Entry 5ACO (electron microscopy, 4.36 A resolution (low resolution: residue-level contacts below are approximate; hydrogen-bond / salt-bridge calls are withheld)); this record covers chains G and J of the 12 polymer chains in the assembly.

# Chain G
Molecule: PGT128 fab
Source organism: Homo sapiens
Notes: fragment: heavy chain of fab variable region; antibody fragment or engineered binder
Sequence (239 residues; numbered 1 to 217 plus 22 insertion-coded residues; the number before each row is that of its first residue; a row labelled like 35A-35B holds insertion residues (35A, then the next letters in order)):
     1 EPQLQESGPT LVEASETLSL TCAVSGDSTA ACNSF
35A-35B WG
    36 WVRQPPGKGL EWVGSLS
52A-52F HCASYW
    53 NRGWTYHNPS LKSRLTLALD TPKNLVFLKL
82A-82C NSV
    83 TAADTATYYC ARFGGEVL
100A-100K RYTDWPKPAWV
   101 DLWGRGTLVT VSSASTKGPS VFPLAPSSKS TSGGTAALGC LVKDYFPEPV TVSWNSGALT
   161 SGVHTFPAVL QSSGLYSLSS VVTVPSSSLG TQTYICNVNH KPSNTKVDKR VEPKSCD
Unresolved in the structure: 1, 112-217
Disulfides: Cys22-Cys92, Cys32-Cys52B

# Chain J
Molecule: PGT128 fab
Source organism: Homo sapiens
Notes: fragment: light chain of fab variable region; antibody fragment or engineered binder
Sequence (211 residues; each row starts with the number of its first residue; note: 3 numbers in that range are skipped by the numbering (no residue carries them; nothing is unmodelled there)):
     1 ESALTQPPS
    11 ASGSPGQSIT ISCTGTS
    30 NNFVSWYQQH AGKAPKLVIY DVNKRPSGVP DRFSGSKSGN TASLTVSGLQ TDDEAVYYCG
    90 SLVGNW
   95A D
    96 VIFGGGTKLT VLGQPKAAPS VTLFPPSSEE LQANKATLVC LISDFYPGAV TVAWKADSSP
   156 VKAGVETTTP SKQSNNKYAA SSYLSLTPEQ WKSHRSYSCQ VTHEGSTVEK TVAPTECS
Unresolved in the structure: 1, 107-213
Disulfides: Cys23-Cys88

# Chain G / chain J interface
Pairs across the interface (30; chain G residue first):
  Gln39(G) - Gln38(J)
  Gln39(G) - Tyr87(J)
  Lys43(G) - Tyr87(J)
  Gly44(G) - Tyr87(J)
  Leu45(G) - Phe98(J)
  Trp47(G) - Trp95(J)
  Trp47(G) - Val96(J)
  Trp47(G) - Phe98(J)
  Tyr58(G) - Trp95(J)
  His59(G) - Trp95(J)
  Tyr91(G) - Gln38(J)
  Tyr91(G) - Ala43(J)
  Glu98(G) - Phe32(J)
  Trp100E(G) - Asn94(J)
  Trp100E(G) - Trp95(J)
  Lys100G(G) - Phe32(J)
  Lys100G(G) - Leu91(J)
  Pro100H(G) - Leu91(J)
  Ala100I(G) - Phe32(J)
  Ala100I(G) - Leu91(J)
  Trp100J(G) - Tyr36(J)
  Trp100J(G) - Leu46(J)
  Trp100J(G) - Tyr49(J)
  Trp100J(G) - Asp50(J)
  Val100K(G) - Tyr36(J)
  Trp103(G) - Tyr36(J)
  Trp103(G) - Pro44(J)
  Trp103(G) - Leu46(J)
  Gly104(G) - Ala43(J)
  Arg105(G) - Ala43(J)
Other interface residues (no listed pair), chain G (20 interface residues in all): Val37, Glu46
Other interface residues (no listed pair), chain J (19 interface residues in all): Ser34, Lys45, Gly93, Asp95A, Gly100

# Overview
20 residues of chain G and 19 residues of chain J are in contact.
Chain G is PGT128 fab and chain J is PGT128 fab, both from Homo sapiens; the structure, Cryo-EM structure of
PGT128 Fab in complex with BG505 SOSIP.664 Env trimer, was determined by electron microscopy.
